8VNN - chains A and B of the 6 polymer chains in the assembly; structure by X-ray diffraction, 1.79 A resolution.

Chain A:
Name: Intron-encoded endonuclease I-PpoI
Source organism: Physarum polycephalum
Notes: EC 3.1.-.-
Reference sequence: Q94702 (PPO1_PHYPO); numbering as in UniProt (aligned over 2-163)
Chain sequence (162 residues; row label = number of the first residue in the row):
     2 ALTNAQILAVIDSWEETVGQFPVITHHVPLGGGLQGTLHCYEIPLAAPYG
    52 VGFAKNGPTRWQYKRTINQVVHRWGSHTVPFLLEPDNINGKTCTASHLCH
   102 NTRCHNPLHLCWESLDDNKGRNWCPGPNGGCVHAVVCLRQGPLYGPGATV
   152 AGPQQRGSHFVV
Metal / ion sites: Zn2+ site 1: C41, C100, C105, H110; Mn2+: N119 (shared with 1 residue of chain D; 1 residue of chain d); Na+: N119 (shared with 1 residue of chain D; 1 residue of chain d); Zn2+ site 2: C125, C132, H134, C138
From the paper describing this entry:
  - catalytic residues: H98
  - mutagenesis - H78A/H98A, H98A: decreased catalytic activity
  - mutagenesis - H78A: unchanged catalytic activity

Chain B:
Name: Intron-encoded endonuclease I-PpoI
Source organism: Physarum polycephalum
Notes: EC 3.1.-.-
Reference sequence: Q94702 (PPO1_PHYPO); residues 202-363 here correspond to UniProt positions 2-163 (UniProt number = residue number - 200)
Chain sequence (162 residues; row label = number of the first residue in the row):
   202 ALTNAQILAVIDSWEETVGQFPVITHHVPLGGGLQGTLHCYEIPLAAPYG
   252 VGFAKNGPTRWQYKRTINQVVHRWGSHTVPFLLEPDNINGKTCTASHLCH
   302 NTRCHNPLHLCWESLDDNKGRNWCPGPNGGCVHAVVCLRQGPLYGPGATV
   352 AGPQQRGSHFVV
Metal / ion sites: Zn2+ site 1: C241, C300, C305, H310; Mn2+: N319 (shared with 1 residue of chain C; 1 residue of chain c); Na+: N319 (shared with 1 residue of chain C; 1 residue of chain c); Zn2+ site 2: C325, C332, H334, C338

Chain A / chain B interface:
Pairs across the interface - 122 pairs, chain A then chain B:
  L9(A) with R357(B)
  I12(A) with R357(B)
  D13(A) with R357(B), salt bridge
  E16(A) with Q356(B); R357(B), hydrogen bond (side chain-backbone); G358(B), hydrogen bond (side chain-backbone); F361(B)
  V19(A) with F361(B), hydrophobic
  G20(A) with F361(B)
  L39(A) with V363(B)
  H40(A) with V362(B); V363(B), hydrogen bond (side chain-backbone)
  Y42(A) with H360(B), hydrogen bond (side chain-backbone); F361(B), hydrophobic; V362(B)
  F82(A) with A352(B), hydrophobic; G353(B)
  E85(A) with A352(B); Q355(B)
  P86(A) with V351(B)
  I89(A) with A349(B); V351(B), hydrophobic
  N90(A) with A349(B)
  C94(A) with V351(B), hydrophobic
  L99(A) with P354(B), hydrophobic
  N107(A) with F361(B); V362(B), hydrogen bond (side chain-backbone)
  P108(A) with P354(B); Q355(B), hydrogen bond (backbone-backbone); F361(B), hydrophobic
  L109(A) with P354(B); Q355(B); Q356(B); F361(B); V362(B); V363(B)
  H110(A) with V363(B), hydrogen bond (side chain-backbone)
  L111(A) with G353(B); P354(B)
  C112(A) with T350(B); A352(B)
  W113(A) with T350(B); V351(B), hydrogen bond (backbone-backbone); A352(B), hydrogen bond (backbone-backbone)
  E114(A) with T350(B), hydrogen bond
  D117(A) with W324(B), hydrogen bond (backbone-side chain); L344(B)
  D118(A) with G348(B); A349(B), hydrogen bond (side chain-backbone); T350(B)
  K120(A) with W324(B)
  G121(A) with W324(B)
  R122(A) with T350(B), hydrogen bond
  W124(A) with D317(B), hydrogen bond (side chain-backbone); K320(B); G321(B); W324(B), hydrophobic
  V133(A) with Y345(B); G346(B); P347(B)
  H134(A) with P347(B)
  A135(A) with P347(B), hydrogen bond (backbone-backbone)
  V136(A) with T350(B); P354(B)
  L139(A) with V363(B), hydrophobic
  L144(A) with D317(B)
  Y145(A) with V333(B)
  G146(A) with V333(B)
  P147(A) with V333(B); H334(B); A335(B), hydrogen bond (backbone-backbone)
  G148(A) with D318(B)
  A149(A) with D318(B), hydrogen bond (backbone-side chain)
  T150(A) with C312(B); W313(B); E314(B), hydrogen bond; D318(B); R322(B), hydrogen bond; V336(B)
  V151(A) with E285(B); P286(B), hydrophobic; I289(B), hydrophobic; C294(B), hydrophobic; W313(B), hydrogen bond (backbone-backbone)
  A152(A) with F282(B), hydrophobic; E285(B); C312(B); W313(B), hydrogen bond (backbone-backbone)
  G153(A) with F282(B); L311(B)
  P154(A) with L299(B), hydrophobic; P308(B); L309(B); L311(B); V336(B)
  Q155(A) with P308(B), hydrogen bond (backbone-backbone); L309(B)
  Q156(A) with E216(B); L309(B)
  R157(A) with L209(B); I212(B); D213(B), salt bridge; E216(B), hydrogen bond (backbone-side chain)
  G158(A) with E216(B), hydrogen bond (backbone-side chain)
  H160(A) with E216(B); E217(B); Y242(B), hydrogen bond (backbone-side chain)
  F161(A) with E216(B); V219(B), hydrophobic; G220(B); Y242(B), hydrophobic; N307(B); P308(B), hydrophobic; L309(B)
  V162(A) with H240(B); Y242(B), hydrogen bond (backbone-side chain); N307(B), hydrogen bond (backbone-side chain); L309(B)
  V163(A) with L239(B); H240(B), hydrogen bond (backbone-side chain); L309(B); H310(B), hydrogen bond (backbone-side chain)
Other interface residues (no listed pair), chain A (56 interface residues in all): E17, T38
Other interface residues (no listed pair), chain B (55 interface residues in all): P281, L339

Overview:
Chain A and chain B form an interface of 56 and 55 residues respectively; the contacts include 29 hydrogen
bonds and 2 salt bridges. Among the polar pairs are D13(A)-R357(B), R157(A)-D213(B) and E16(A)-R357(B). From
the paper: the catalytic residue H98(A); H78A/H98A and H98A of chain A reduce catalytic activity.
Chain A and chain B are both Intron-encoded endonuclease I-PpoI (Physarum polycephalum); the structure, Homing
endonuclease I-PpoI-DNA complex:reaction at pH6.0 (K+ MES) with 500 uM Mn2+ for 480s, was determined by X-ray
diffraction (same publication as 8VMO, 8VMP, 8VMQ, 8VMR, 8VMS, 8VMT and 35 further entries).
